6MUS - chains G and F of the 10 polymer chains in the assembly; structure by electron microscopy, 3.60 A resolution.

# Chain G
Molecule: 38-nt RNA strand
Sequence (38 nucleotides; row label = number of the first residue in the row):
     1 GUGGAAAGGC GGGCAGAGGC GGUUUGCGUA UUGGGCGC
Disordered / not traced: 34-38

# Chain F
Protein: Uncharacterized protein Csm5
From: Thermococcus onnurineus
UniProtKB: B6YWC2 (B6YWC2_THEON); residues 1-397 here = UniProt positions 1-397
Amino-acid sequence (403 residues; numbered 1 to 403; the number before each row is that of its first residue):
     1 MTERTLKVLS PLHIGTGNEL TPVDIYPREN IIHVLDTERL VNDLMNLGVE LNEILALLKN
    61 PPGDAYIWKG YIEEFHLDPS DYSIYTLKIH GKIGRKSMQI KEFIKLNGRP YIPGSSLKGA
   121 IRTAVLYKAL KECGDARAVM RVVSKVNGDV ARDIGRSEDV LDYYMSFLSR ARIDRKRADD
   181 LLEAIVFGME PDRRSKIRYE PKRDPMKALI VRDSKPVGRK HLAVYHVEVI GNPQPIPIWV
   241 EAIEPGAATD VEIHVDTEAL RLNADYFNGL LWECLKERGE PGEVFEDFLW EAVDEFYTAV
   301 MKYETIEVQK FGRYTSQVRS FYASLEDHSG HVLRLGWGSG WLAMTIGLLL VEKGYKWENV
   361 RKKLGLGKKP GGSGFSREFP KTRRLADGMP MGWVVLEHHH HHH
Disordered / not traced: 49, 63-64, 92-94, 134, 157-158, 170-174, 312-315, 370-371, 398-403
Construct notes: expression tag (398-403)

# How chain G and chain F interact
Pairs across the interface - 53 pairs, chain G then chain F:
  U23(G) with Pro201(F), hydrogen bond to the sugar; Lys202(F), base contact; Lys207(F), phosphate contact
  U24(G) with Arg122(F), hydrogen bond to the sugar; Tyr199(F), hydrogen bond to the sugar; Pro201(F), sugar contact; Asp204(F), sugar contact; Lys207(F), sugar contact
  U25(G) with Lys118(F), phosphate contact; Arg122(F), salt bridge to the phosphate
  G26(G) with Ser115(F), phosphate contact; Ser116(F), hydrogen bond to the sugar; Gly119(F), sugar contact; Ala120(F), base contact; Arg334(F), hydrogen bond to the base; Leu335(F), base contact; Gly336(F), base contact; Ser339(F), base contact; Ala343(F), base contact; Met344(F), base contact
  C27(G) with Gly15(F), sugar contact; Thr16(F), base contact; Gly17(F), hydrogen bond to the base; Ser115(F), hydrogen bond to the phosphate; Ser116(F), phosphate contact
  G28(G) with His13(F), phosphate contact; Ile14(F), phosphate contact; Gly15(F), hydrogen bond to the phosphate; Gly336(F), sugar contact; Trp337(F), phosphate contact; Met344(F), phosphate contact
  U29(G) with Gly336(F), phosphate contact; Trp337(F), hydrogen bond to the phosphate; Ser339(F), phosphate contact; Trp341(F), phosphate contact; Met344(F), phosphate contact; Arg384(F), salt bridge to the phosphate
  A30(G) with Trp341(F), hydrogen bond to the phosphate; Leu366(F), hydrogen bond to the sugar; Phe379(F), phosphate contact; Arg384(F), salt bridge to the phosphate
  U31(G) with Ile236(F), base contact; Lys368(F), hydrogen bond to the sugar; Arg377(F), phosphate contact; Glu378(F), phosphate contact; Phe379(F), phosphate contact; Lys381(F), phosphate contact; Thr382(F), hydrogen bond to the phosphate
  U32(G) with Gln234(F), base contact; Ile236(F), base contact; Lys369(F), phosphate contact; Lys381(F), salt bridge to the phosphate
  G33(G) with Lys369(F), phosphate contact
Also at the interface, not in a pair above, chain F (40 interface residues in all): Pro113, Asn232, Gly338, Gly340, Gly367

# Summary
Chain G and chain F form an interface of 11 and 40 residues respectively; the contacts include 13 hydrogen
bonds and 4 salt bridges. Polar pairs include G26(G)-Arg334(F), C27(G)-Gly17(F) and U23(G)-Pro201(F).
Chain G is a 38-nt RNA strand and chain F is Uncharacterized protein Csm5 (Thermococcus onnurineus); the
structure, Cryo-EM structure of larger Csm-crRNA-target RNA ternary complex in type III-A CRISPR-Cas system,
was determined by electron microscopy, deposited together with 6MUA, 6MUU, 6MUR and 6MUT.
